1A08 - chains A and C; structure by X-ray diffraction, 2.20 A resolution.

[Chain A]
Molecule: C-src tyrosine kinase
From: Homo sapiens
Notes: EC 2.7.1.112; fragment: sh2 domain
Reference sequence: P12931 (SRC_HUMAN); residues 144-249 here correspond to UniProt positions 143-248 (UniProt number = residue number - 1)
Sequence (107 residues; row label = number of the first residue in the row):
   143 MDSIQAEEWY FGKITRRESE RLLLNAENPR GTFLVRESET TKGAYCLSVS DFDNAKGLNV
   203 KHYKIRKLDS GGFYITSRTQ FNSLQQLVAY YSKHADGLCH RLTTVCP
Disordered / not traced: 143-144

[Chain C]
Molecule: Ace-difluoro phosphotyr-glu-(n, N-dipentyl amine)
Sequence (4 residues; numbered 100 to 103; the number before each row is that of its first residue):
   100 XYEX
Modified residues: ACE (acetyl group) at position 100; Y101 (deoxy-difluoromethelene-phosphotyrosine; FTY); DIP (dipentylamine) at position 103

[Interface between chain A and chain C]
Pairs across the interface (18):
  R158(A) with ACE_100(C), hydrogen bond (side chain-backbone); Y101(C)
  R178(A) with Y101(C)
  S180(A) with Y101(C)
  E181(A) with Y101(C)
  T182(A) with Y101(C)
  T183(A) with Y101(C)
  C188(A) with Y101(C)
  K203(A) with E102(C)
  H204(A) with ACE_100(C); Y101(C); E102(C), hydrogen bond (backbone-backbone)
  Y205(A) with Y101(C); E102(C); DIP_103(C)
  K206(A) with Y101(C)
  T218(A) with DIP_103(C)
  G239(A) with DIP_103(C)
Other interface residues (no listed pair), chain A (16 interface residues in all): Y187, I217, L240

[Overview]
The interface between chain A and chain C involves 16 residues on one side and 4 on the other, with 2 hydrogen
bonds. Polar contacts include R158(A)-ACE_100(C) and H204(A)-E102(C).
Here chain A is C-src tyrosine kinase (Homo sapiens) and chain C is Ace-difluoro phosphotyr-glu-(n, N-dipentyl
amine). Entry 1A08 (C-src (SH2 domain) complexed with ace-difluoro phosphotyr-glu-(n,n-dipentyl amine)) was
determined by X-ray diffraction, deposited together with 1A07, 1A09, 1A1A, 1A1B, 1A1C and 1A1E.
